5AV9 - chains A and J of the 10 polymer chains in the assembly; structure by X-ray diffraction, 2.20 A resolution.

Chain A:
Name: Histone H3.1
From: Homo sapiens
UniProt: P68431 (H31_HUMAN); residues 0-135 here correspond to UniProt positions 1-136 (UniProt number = residue number + 1)
Sequence (139 residues; numbered -3 to 135; the number before each row is that of its first residue; numbers below 1 keep their minus sign (Gly-3 is residue -3)):
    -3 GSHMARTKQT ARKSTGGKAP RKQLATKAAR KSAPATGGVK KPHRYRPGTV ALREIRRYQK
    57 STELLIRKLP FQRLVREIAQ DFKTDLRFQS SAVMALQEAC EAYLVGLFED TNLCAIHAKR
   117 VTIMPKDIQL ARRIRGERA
Unresolved in the structure: -3 to 36
Construct notes: expression tag (-3 to -1)
Curated features (UniProtKB/Swiss-Prot):
  - modified residue: Arg2 (Asymmetric dimethylarginine), Thr3 (Phosphothreonine), Lys4 (Allysine), Gln5 (5-glutamyl dopamine), Thr6 (Phosphothreonine), Arg8 (Citrulline), Lys9 (N6,N6,N6-trimethyllysine), Ser10 (ADP-ribosylserine), Thr11 (Phosphothreonine), Lys14 (N6-(2-hydroxyisobutyryl)lysine), Arg17 (Asymmetric dimethylarginine), Lys18 (N6-(2-hydroxyisobutyryl)lysine), Lys23 (N6-(2-hydroxyisobutyryl)lysine), Arg26 (Citrulline), Lys27 (N6,N6,N6-trimethyllysine), Ser28 (ADP-ribosylserine), Lys36 (N6,N6,N6-trimethyllysine), Lys37 (N6-methyllysine), Tyr41 (Phosphotyrosine), Lys56 (N6,N6,N6-trimethyllysine) and 8 more in UniProt
  - lipidation: Lys18 (N6-decanoyllysine)

Chain J:
Molecule: 147-nt DNA strand
Sequence (147 nucleotides; numbered -73 to 73; the number before each row is that of its first residue; numbers below 1 keep their minus sign (DA-73 is residue -73)):
   -73 ATCAATATCC ACCTGCAGAT ACTACCAAAA GTGTATTTGG AAACTGCTCC ATCAAAAGGC
   -13 ATGTTCAGCT GGATTCCAGC TGAACATGCC TTTTGATGGA GCAGTTTCCA AATACACTTT
    47 TGGTAGTATC TGCAGGTGGA TATTGAT
Bound ions: Mn2+ site 1: DG-35, DG-34; Mn2+ site 2 near DG-3 (its only coordinating residue here); Mn2+ site 3 near DG5 (its only coordinating residue here); Mn2+ site 4 near DG27 (its only coordinating residue here); Mn2+ site 5 near DG48 (its only coordinating residue here); Mn2+ site 6 near DG61 (its only coordinating residue here)

Chain A / chain J interface:
Pairs across the interface - 30 pairs, chain A then chain J:
  His39(A) - DA-69(J)  phosphate contact
  His39(A) - DT-68(J)  phosphate contact
  His39(A) - DA10(J)  sugar contact
  Arg40(A) - DG8(J)  base contact
  Arg40(A) - DA9(J)  hydrogen bond to the base
  Arg40(A) - DA10(J)  phosphate contact
  Tyr41(A) - DT-68(J)  sugar contact
  Tyr41(A) - DA-67(J)  sugar contact
  Tyr41(A) - DA9(J)  sugar contact
  Tyr41(A) - DA10(J)  hydrogen bond to the phosphate
  Arg42(A) - DA9(J)  sugar contact
  Pro43(A) - DG8(J)  phosphate contact
  Pro43(A) - DA9(J)  sugar contact
  Gly44(A) - DG8(J)  hydrogen bond to the phosphate
  Gly44(A) - DA9(J)  hydrogen bond to the phosphate
  Thr45(A) - DA9(J)  hydrogen bond to the phosphate
  Val46(A) - DA9(J)  hydrogen bond to the phosphate
  Val46(A) - DA10(J)  phosphate contact
  Ala47(A) - DA9(J)  hydrogen bond to the phosphate
  Arg49(A) - DA-67(J)  phosphate contact
  Arg49(A) - DT-66(J)  salt bridge to the phosphate
  Arg63(A) - DT17(J)  sugar contact
  Arg63(A) - DT18(J)  phosphate contact
  Lys64(A) - DT18(J)  hydrogen bond to the phosphate
  Leu65(A) - DT17(J)  phosphate contact
  Leu65(A) - DT18(J)  hydrogen bond to the phosphate
  Pro66(A) - DT17(J)  sugar contact
  Arg69(A) - DT17(J)  salt bridge to the phosphate
  Arg83(A) - DA26(J)  sugar contact
  Arg83(A) - DG27(J)  phosphate contact
Also at the interface, not in a pair above, chain A (19 interface residues in all): Asp81, Lys115, Thr118
Also at the interface, not in a pair above, chain J (13 interface residues in all): DG-2, DT7

In short:
The interface between chain A and chain J involves 19 residues on one side and 13 on the other, with 9
hydrogen bonds and 2 salt bridges. Polar contacts include Arg40(A)-DA9(J), Tyr41(A)-DA10(J) and
Gly44(A)-DG8(J). DG-35(J) and DG-34(J) coordinate Mn2+ site 1.
Here chain A is Histone H3.1 (Homo sapiens) and chain J is a 147-nt DNA strand. Entry 5AV9 (human nucleosome
core particle) was determined by X-ray diffraction (same publication as 5AV5, 5AV6, 5AV8, 5AVB and 5AVC).
